Entry 8VHJ (electron microscopy, 5.90 A resolution (low resolution: residue-level contacts below are approximate; hydrogen-bond / salt-bridge calls are withheld)); this record covers chains A and E of the 5 polymer chains in the assembly.

# Chain A (and E)
Name: Nucleoplasmin isoform X1
Source organism: Xenopus laevis
Notes: chain E of this document is another copy of the same molecule, construct and numbering; everything in this record applies to it too
UniProt: A0A1L8H245 (A0A1L8H245_XENLA); numbering as in UniProt (aligned over 1-199)
Chain sequence (199 residues; row label = number of the first residue in the row):
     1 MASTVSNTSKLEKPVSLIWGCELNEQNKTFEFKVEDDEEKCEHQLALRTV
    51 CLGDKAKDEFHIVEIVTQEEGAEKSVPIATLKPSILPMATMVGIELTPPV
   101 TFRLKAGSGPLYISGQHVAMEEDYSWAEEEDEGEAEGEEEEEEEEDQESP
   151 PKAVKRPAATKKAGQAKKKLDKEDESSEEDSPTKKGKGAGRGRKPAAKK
Not modelled in the structure: 1-11, 123-199
What the authors report for this chain:
  - conformationally variable residues: Glu-42 to Gln-44

# Chain A / chain E interface
Residue-residue contacts (17; chain A residue first):
  Phe-60(A) / Leu-52(E)
  Phe-60(A) / Asp-54(E)
  Glu-69(A) / Leu-17(E)
  Lys-74(A) / Ile-18(E)
  Val-76(A) / Ile-18(E)
  Val-76(A) / Arg-48(E)
  Pro-77(A) / Arg-48(E)
  Pro-77(A) / Ser-114(E)
  Ile-78(A) / Arg-48(E)
  Thr-80(A) / Cys-51(E)
  Thr-80(A) / Met-88(E)
  Lys-82(A) / Pro-87(E)
  Ile-85(A) / Pro-83(E)
  Ile-85(A) / Ser-84(E)
  Ile-85(A) / Ile-85(E)
  Leu-86(A) / Pro-87(E)
  Lys-105(A) / Tyr-112(E)
Also at the interface, not in a pair above, chain E (14 interface residues in all): Thr-49

# Summary
11 residues of chain A face 14 of chain E across their interface. From the paper: conformational variability
at Glu-42(A).
Both chains are Nucleoplasmin isoform X1 (Xenopus laevis). Entry 8VHJ (NPM2-H1.8 isolated from Xenopus egg
extract (Bent form)) was determined by electron microscopy together with 8VHI and 8VHK from the same study.
